PDB entry 1XL2 | X-ray diffraction, 1.50 A resolution | chains A and B

[Chain A (and B)]
Molecule: Protease retropepsin
Organism: Human immunodeficiency virus 1
Notes: EC 3.4.23.16; chain B of this document is another copy of the same molecule, construct and numbering; everything in this record applies to it too
Reference sequence: P03367 (POL_HV1BR); residues 1-99 here correspond to UniProt positions 69-167 (UniProt number = residue number + 68)
Chain sequence (99 residues; numbered 1 to 99; the number before each row is that of its first residue):
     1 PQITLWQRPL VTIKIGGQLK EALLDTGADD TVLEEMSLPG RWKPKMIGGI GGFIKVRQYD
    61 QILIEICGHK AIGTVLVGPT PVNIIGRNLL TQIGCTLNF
Ligand contacts: pyrrolidinmethanamine (189; N-benzyl-2-(2,6-dimethylphenoxy)-N-[((3R,4S)-4-{[isobutyl(phenylsulfonyl)amino]methyl}pyrrolidin-3-yl)methyl]acetamide): R8, L23, D25, G27, A28, V32, I47, G48, G49, I50, G51, T80, P81, V82, I84

[How chain A and chain B interact]
Contacting residue pairs (96):
  P1(A) with L97(B); N98(B); F99(B), hydrogen bond (backbone-backbone)
  Q2(A) with T96(B), hydrogen bond; L97(B); N98(B), hydrogen bond
  I3(A) with T96(B); L97(B), hydrogen bond (backbone-backbone); F99(B), hydrophobic
  L5(A) with T26(B); R87(B), hydrogen bond (backbone-side chain); L90(B), hydrophobic; T91(B); C95(B)
  W6(A) with R87(B), hydrogen bond (backbone-side chain); T91(B)
  Q7(A) with R87(B)
  R8(A) with D29(B), salt bridge; R87(B)
  P9(A) with T26(B); R87(B)
  L23(A) with G27(B)
  L24(A) with T26(B), hydrogen bond (backbone-side chain); L97(B), hydrophobic; F99(B), hydrophobic
  D25(A) with D25(B); T26(B); G27(B), hydrogen bond (side chain-backbone)
  T26(A) with L5(B); P9(B); L24(B), hydrogen bond (side chain-backbone); D25(B); T26(B), hydrogen bond (side chain-backbone); L97(B)
  G27(A) with L23(B); D25(B), hydrogen bond (backbone-side chain)
  D29(A) with R8(B), salt bridge
  I47(A) with I50(B), hydrophobic
  G48(A) with I50(B)
  G49(A) with I50(B)
  I50(A) with G48(B); G49(B); I50(B), hydrogen bond (backbone-backbone); G51(B); G52(B); F53(B); I54(B), hydrophobic
  I54(A) with I50(B), hydrophobic; G51(B)
  C67(A) with F99(B), hydrophobic
  H69(A) with F99(B)
  P79(A) with I50(B)
  P81(A) with G49(B); I50(B)
  R87(A) with L5(B), hydrogen bond (side chain-backbone); W6(B), hydrogen bond (side chain-backbone); Q7(B); R8(B); P9(B)
  L90(A) with L5(B), hydrophobic
  T91(A) with L5(B); W6(B)
  I93(A) with F99(B)
  G94(A) with N98(B); F99(B)
  C95(A) with L5(B); L97(B), hydrophobic; N98(B); F99(B), hydrophobic
  T96(A) with Q2(B), hydrogen bond; I3(B); T96(B); L97(B); N98(B), hydrogen bond (backbone-backbone)
  L97(A) with P1(B); Q2(B); I3(B), hydrogen bond (backbone-backbone); P9(B), hydrophobic; L24(B), hydrophobic; T26(B); C95(B), hydrophobic; T96(B); L97(B), hydrophobic
  N98(A) with P1(B); Q2(B), hydrogen bond; G94(B); C95(B); T96(B), hydrogen bond (backbone-backbone); N98(B), hydrogen bond
  F99(A) with P1(B), hydrogen bond (backbone-backbone); L24(B), hydrophobic; C67(B), hydrophobic; H69(B); I93(B); G94(B); C95(B)
Other interface residues (no listed pair), chain A (35 interface residues in all): T4, I66
Other interface residues (no listed pair), chain B (34 interface residues in all): I66

[Summary]
35 residues of chain A face 34 of chain B across their interface; the contacts include 21 hydrogen bonds and 2
salt bridges. Polar pairs include R8(A)-D29(B), Q2(A)-T96(B) and Q2(A)-N98(B). Bound to chain A:
pyrrolidinmethanamine.
Both chains are Protease retropepsin (Human immunodeficiency virus 1). Entry 1XL2 (HIV-1 Protease in complex
with pyrrolidinmethanamine) was determined by X-ray diffraction, deposited together with 1XL5.
